Entry 7BUA (electron microscopy, 4.80 A resolution (low resolution: residue-level contacts below are approximate; hydrogen-bond / salt-bridge calls are withheld)); this record covers chains D and F of the 12 polymer chains in the assembly.

== Chain D (and F) ==
Molecule: zika virus M protein
From: Zika virus ZIKV/H. sapiens/FrenchPolynesia/10087PF/2013
Notes: chain F of this document is another copy of the same molecule, construct and numbering; everything in this record applies to it too
Sequence (75 residues; row label = number of the first residue in the row):
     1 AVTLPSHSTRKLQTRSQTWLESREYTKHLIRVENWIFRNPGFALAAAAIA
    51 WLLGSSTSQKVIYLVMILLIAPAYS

== Interface between chain D and chain F ==
Pairs across the interface (46; chain D residue first):
  Val-2(D) / Lys-27(F)
  Leu-4(D) / Ile-30(F)
  Leu-4(D) / Arg-31(F)
  Leu-4(D) / Asn-34(F)
  Ser-6(D) / Arg-31(F)
  Ser-8(D) / Ser-75(F)
  Thr-9(D) / Trp-35(F)
  Thr-9(D) / Ser-75(F)
  Arg-10(D) / Arg-38(F)
  Arg-10(D) / Asn-39(F)
  Lys-27(D) / Val-2(F)
  Lys-27(D) / Leu-4(F)
  His-28(D) / Tyr-74(F)
  His-28(D) / Ser-75(F)
  Ile-30(D) / Leu-4(F)
  Arg-31(D) / Leu-4(F)
  Val-32(D) / Tyr-74(F)
  Asn-34(D) / Leu-4(F)
  Trp-35(D) / Thr-9(F)
  Arg-38(D) / Arg-10(F)
  Asn-39(D) / Arg-10(F)
  Gly-54(D) / Gln-59(F)
  Gln-59(D) / Gly-54(F)
  Gln-59(D) / Tyr-63(F)
  Ile-62(D) / Tyr-63(F)
  Tyr-63(D) / Gln-59(F)
  Tyr-63(D) / Ile-62(F)
  Tyr-63(D) / Tyr-63(F)
  Val-65(D) / Met-66(F)
  Met-66(D) / Val-65(F)
  Met-66(D) / Met-66(F)
  Leu-69(D) / Tyr-74(F)
  Ile-70(D) / Tyr-74(F)
  Pro-72(D) / Tyr-74(F)
  Ala-73(D) / Ala-73(F)
  Ala-73(D) / Tyr-74(F)
  Tyr-74(D) / His-28(F)
  Tyr-74(D) / Val-32(F)
  Tyr-74(D) / Leu-69(F)
  Tyr-74(D) / Ile-70(F)
  Tyr-74(D) / Pro-72(F)
  Tyr-74(D) / Ala-73(F)
  Tyr-74(D) / Tyr-74(F)
  Ser-75(D) / Ser-8(F)
  Ser-75(D) / Thr-9(F)
  Ser-75(D) / His-28(F)
Also at the interface, not in a pair above, chain D (31 interface residues in all): Pro-5, Arg-23, Leu-53, Ala-71
Also at the interface, not in a pair above, chain F (29 interface residues in all): Ala-1, Leu-53, Ala-71

== Overview ==
31 residues of chain D and 29 residues of chain F are in contact.
Both chains are zika virus M protein (Zika virus ZIKV/H. sapiens/FrenchPolynesia/10087PF/2013). Entry 7BUA
(Cryo-EM structure of zika virus complexed with Fab SIgN-3C at pH 8.0) was determined by electron microscopy,
deposited together with 7BU8, 7BUB, 7BUD, 7BUE and 7BUF.
